PDB entry 4JWS | X-ray diffraction, 2.15 A resolution | chains A and C

# Chain A
Name: Camphor 5-monooxygenase
From: Pseudomonas putida
Notes: EC 1.14.15.1
Reference sequence: P00183 (CPXA_PSEPU); residues 0-414 here correspond to UniProt positions 1-415 (UniProt number = residue number + 1)
Chain sequence (415 residues; numbered 0 to 414; the number before each row is that of its first residue; numbering starts at 0):
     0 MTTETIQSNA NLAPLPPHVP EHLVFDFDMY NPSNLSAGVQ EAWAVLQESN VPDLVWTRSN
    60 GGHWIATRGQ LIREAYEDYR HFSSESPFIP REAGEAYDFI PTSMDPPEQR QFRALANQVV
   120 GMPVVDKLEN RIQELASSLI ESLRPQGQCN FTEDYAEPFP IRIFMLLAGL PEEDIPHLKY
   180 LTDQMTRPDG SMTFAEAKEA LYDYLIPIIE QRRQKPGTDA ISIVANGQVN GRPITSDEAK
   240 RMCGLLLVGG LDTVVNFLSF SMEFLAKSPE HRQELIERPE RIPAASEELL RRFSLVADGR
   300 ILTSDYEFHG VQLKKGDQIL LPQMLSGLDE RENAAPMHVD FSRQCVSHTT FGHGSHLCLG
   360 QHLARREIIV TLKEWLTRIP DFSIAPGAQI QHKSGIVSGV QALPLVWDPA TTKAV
Not modelled in the structure: 0-9, 91-101, 187-188
Glycans and other covalent adducts: 1,1'-hexane-1,6-diyldipyrrolidine-2,5-dione (1N0) linked to His355
Differences from the reference sequence: engineered mutation Ser58 (Cys59 in P00183), Ser85 (Cys86 in P00183), Ser136 (Cys137 in P00183), Ser285 (Cys286 in P00183), Ala334 (Cys335 in P00183), Cys344 (Lys345 in P00183)
Metal / ion sites: Ca2+: Glu198, Asp202 (shared with 1 residue of chain B); heme Fe near Cys357 (its only coordinating residue here)
Small-molecule neighbours:
  - 1,1'-hexane-1,6-diyldipyrrolidine-2,5-dione (1N0): Tyr78, Ser83, Met103, Pro105, Ser354
  - heme (HEM): Tyr75, Gln108, Phe111, Arg112, Leu244, Leu245, Gly248, Gly249, Thr252, Val253, Phe256, Leu289, Leu294, Val295, Asp297, Arg299, Gln322, Thr349, Phe350, Gly351, Cys357, Leu358, Gly359, Leu362, Ala363, Glu366, Ile367
Curated features (UniProtKB/Swiss-Prot):
  - binding site (heme): Cys357

# Chain C
Name: Putidaredoxin
From: Pseudomonas putida
Reference sequence: P00259 (PUTX_PSEPU); residues 1-106 here correspond to UniProt positions 2-107 (UniProt number = residue number + 1)
Chain sequence (112 residues; each row starts with the number of its first residue; numbers below 1 keep their minus sign (His-5 is residue -5)):
    -5 HHHHHHSKVV YVSHDGTRRE LDVADGVSLM QAAVSNGIYD IVGDCGGSAS CATCHVYVNE
    55 AFTDKVPAAN EREIGMLECV TAELKPNSRL CCQIIMTPEL DGIVVDVPDR QW
Not modelled in the structure: -5 to 0
Differences from the reference sequence: expression tag (-5 to 0)
Metal / ion sites: 2Fe-2S cluster Fe: Cys39, Cys45, Cys48, Cys86
Small-molecule neighbours:
  - 1,1'-hexane-1,6-diyldipyrrolidine-2,5-dione (1N0): Ser44, Met70, Cys73
  - 2Fe-2S cluster (FES): Met24, Gly37, Asp38, Cys39, Gly40, Gly41, Ala43, Ser44, Cys45, Ala46, Cys48, Leu84, Cys86
Curated features (UniProtKB/Swiss-Prot):
  - binding site ([2Fe-2S] cluster): Cys39, Cys45, Cys48, Cys86

# Chain A / chain C interface
Residue-residue contacts - 17 pairs, chain A then chain C:
  Glu76(A) - Arg66(C)  hydrogen bond (backbone-side chain)
  Arg109(A) - Trp106(C)  hydrogen bond (side chain-backbone)
  Arg112(A) - Asp38(C)  salt bridge
  Arg112(A) - Trp106(C)
  Ala113(A) - Trp106(C)  hydrophobic
  Asn116(A) - Val36(C)
  Asn116(A) - Trp106(C)  hydrogen bond
  Met121(A) - Val28(C)
  Pro122(A) - Tyr33(C)  hydrophobic
  Asp125(A) - Tyr33(C)  hydrogen bond
  His352(A) - Ser42(C)
  Gly353(A) - Cys39(C)
  Gly353(A) - Ser42(C)
  Gly353(A) - Ser44(C)
  Ser354(A) - Ser44(C)
  Leu356(A) - Cys39(C)
  His361(A) - Val28(C)
Other interface residues (no listed pair), chain A (14 interface residues in all): Gln360
Other interface residues (no listed pair), chain C (12 interface residues in all): Gly37, Gly40, Thr75

# Overview
Chain A and chain C form an interface of 14 and 12 residues respectively; the contacts include 4 hydrogen
bonds and 1 salt bridge. Polar pairs include Arg112(A)-Asp38(C), Glu76(A)-Arg66(C) and Arg109(A)-Trp106(C).
Chain A binds heme. Bound to chain C: 1,1'-hexane-1,6-diyldipyrrolidine-2,5-dione and 2Fe-2S cluster.
Chain A is Camphor 5-monooxygenase and chain C is Putidaredoxin, both from Pseudomonas putida; the structure,
Crystal structure of Cytochrome P450cam-putidaredoxin complex, was determined by X-ray diffraction, deposited
together with 4JWU and 4JX1.
